5F8Q - chains A and C; structure by X-ray diffraction, 2.59 A resolution.

Chain A:
Name: Adhesin binding fucosylated histo-blood group antigen, Adhesin
From: Helicobacter pylori
UniProtKB: chimeric construct of O52269, Q6DSZ5: residues 25-197 from O52269 (O52269_HELPX) positions 45-217 (UniProt number = residue number + 20); residues 198-206 from Q6DSZ5 positions 67-75 (UniProt number = residue number - 131); residues 207-460 from O52269 (O52269_HELPX) positions 227-480 (UniProt number = residue number + 20)
Sequence (466 residues; numbered 3 to 468; the number before each row is that of its first residue):
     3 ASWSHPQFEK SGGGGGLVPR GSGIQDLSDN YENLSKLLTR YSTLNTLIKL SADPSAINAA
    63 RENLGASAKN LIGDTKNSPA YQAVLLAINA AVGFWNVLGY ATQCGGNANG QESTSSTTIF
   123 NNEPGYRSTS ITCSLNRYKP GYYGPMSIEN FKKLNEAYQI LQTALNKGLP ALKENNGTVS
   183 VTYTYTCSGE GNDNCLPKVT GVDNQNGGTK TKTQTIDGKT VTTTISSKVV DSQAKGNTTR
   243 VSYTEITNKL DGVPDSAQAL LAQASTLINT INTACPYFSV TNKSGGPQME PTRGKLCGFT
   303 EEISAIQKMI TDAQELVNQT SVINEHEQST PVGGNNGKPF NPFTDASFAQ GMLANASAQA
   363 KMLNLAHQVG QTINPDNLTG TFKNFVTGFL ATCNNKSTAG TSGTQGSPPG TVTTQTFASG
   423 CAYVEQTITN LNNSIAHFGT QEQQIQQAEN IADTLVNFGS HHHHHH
Unresolved in the structure: 3-34, 399-407, 463-468
Cystine bridges: Cys106-Cys135, Cys189-Cys197, Cys277-Cys299, Cys395-Cys423
Differences from the reference sequence: expression tag (3-24, 461-468)
From the paper describing this entry:
  - specificity-determining residues: Asp233, Ser234 (proposed by the authors, not directly observed)
  - mutagenesis - C189A/C197A: abolished binding to Leb

Chain C:
Name: Nanobody Nb-ER19
From: Lama glama
Notes: antibody fragment or engineered binder
Sequence (120 residues; numbered 2 to 121; the number before each row is that of its first residue):
     2 QVQLQESGGG LVQPGGSLRL SCAASGSIFS GNVMGWYRQA PGKLREWVAA ITPQGVPNYA
    62 DSVKGRFTIS RDNAKNMLYL QMSSLKPEDT ALYYCNRLPN YRSWGQGTQV TVSSHHHHHH
Unresolved in the structure: 2, 116-121
Cystine bridges: Cys23-Cys96

Interface between chain A and chain C:
Residue-residue contacts (41):
  Thr45(A) with Gln40(C); Leu45(C)
  Thr48(A) with Gly43(C); Leu45(C)
  Leu52(A) with Leu45(C), hydrophobic
  Leu365(A) with Pro100(C), hydrophobic
  Asn366(A) with Pro100(C)
  His369(A) with Asn33(C), hydrogen bond; Pro100(C)
  Gln373(A) with Ser31(C); Gly32(C), hydrogen bond (side chain-backbone); Asn33(C), hydrogen bond
  Asn376(A) with Gly32(C)
  Asp378(A) with Ser31(C); Gly32(C)
  Asn379(A) with Ser31(C), hydrogen bond
  Thr431(A) with Gln55(C), hydrogen bond
  Asn434(A) with Val34(C); Thr53(C); Pro54(C)
  Asn435(A) with Thr53(C)
  Ile437(A) with Leu99(C); Pro100(C)
  Ala438(A) with Val34(C), hydrophobic; Ala51(C); Asn59(C), hydrogen bond (backbone-side chain)
  His439(A) with Asn59(C)
  Gly441(A) with Trp48(C); Leu99(C)
  Thr442(A) with Trp48(C)
  Glu444(A) with Tyr38(C); Leu99(C); Pro100(C); Asn101(C), hydrogen bond (side chain-backbone)
  Gln445(A) with Tyr38(C); Arg46(C), hydrogen bond; Asn101(C), hydrogen bond
  Gln448(A) with Arg46(C), hydrogen bond; Asn101(C), hydrogen bond
  Gln449(A) with Leu45(C); Arg46(C), hydrogen bond (side chain-backbone)
Other interface residues (no listed pair), chain A (23 interface residues in all): Leu49
Other interface residues (no listed pair), chain C (21 interface residues in all): Lys44, Val57, Arg98

Summary:
23 residues of chain A face 21 of chain C across their interface; the contacts include 12 hydrogen bonds.
Polar contacts include His369(A)-Asn33(C), Gln373(A)-Gly32(C) and Gln373(A)-Asn33(C). From the paper:
C189A/C197A of chain A abolish binding to Leb; specificity determinants Asp233(A) and Ser234(A).
Here chain A is Adhesin binding fucosylated histo-blood group antigen, Adhesin (Helicobacter pylori) and chain
C is Nanobody Nb-ER19 (Lama glama). Entry 5F8Q (Blood group antigen binding adhesin BabA of Helicobacter
pylori strain S831 in complex with Nanobody Nb-ER19) was determined by X-ray diffraction (same publication as
5F7L, 5F7M, 5F7N, 5F7W, 5F7Y, 5F8R and 4 further entries).
